7Y5C - chains A and G of the 20 polymer chains in the assembly; structure by electron microscopy, 4.70 A resolution (low resolution: residue-level contacts below are approximate; hydrogen-bond / salt-bridge calls are withheld).

[Chain A]
Name: ATP synthase subunit alpha
From: Mycolicibacterium smegmatis
Notes: EC 7.1.2.2
UniProt: A0R202 (ATPA_MYCS2); residue numbers follow UniProt; this construct covers 1-548
Sequence (548 residues; row label = number of the first residue in the row):
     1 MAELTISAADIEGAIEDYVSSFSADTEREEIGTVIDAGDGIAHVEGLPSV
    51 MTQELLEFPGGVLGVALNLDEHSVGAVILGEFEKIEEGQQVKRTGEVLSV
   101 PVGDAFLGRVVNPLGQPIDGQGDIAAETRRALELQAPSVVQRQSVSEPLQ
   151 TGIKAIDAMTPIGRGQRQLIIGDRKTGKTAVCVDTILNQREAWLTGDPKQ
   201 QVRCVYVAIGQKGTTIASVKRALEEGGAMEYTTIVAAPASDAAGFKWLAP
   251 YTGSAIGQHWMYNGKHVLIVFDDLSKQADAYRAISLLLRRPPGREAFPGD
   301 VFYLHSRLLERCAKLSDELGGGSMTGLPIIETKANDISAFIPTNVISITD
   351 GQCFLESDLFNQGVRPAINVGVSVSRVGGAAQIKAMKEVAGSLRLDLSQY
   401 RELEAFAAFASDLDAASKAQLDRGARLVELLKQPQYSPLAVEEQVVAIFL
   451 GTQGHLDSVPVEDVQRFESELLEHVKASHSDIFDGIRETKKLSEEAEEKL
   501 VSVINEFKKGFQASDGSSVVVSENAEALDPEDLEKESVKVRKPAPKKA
Disordered / not traced: 1-4, 517-530, 546-548
Residues lining bound ligands:
  - ATP (adenosine-5'-triphosphate), molecule 1: D173, R174, K175, T176, G177, K178, T179, A180, F360, R365, Q433, P434, Q435
  - ATP, molecule 2: V374, S375, R376
From the paper describing this entry:
  - conformationally variable residues (order/disorder transition): E534 to P545

[Chain G]
Name: ATP synthase gamma chain
From: Mycolicibacterium smegmatis
UniProt: A0R201 (ATPG_MYCS2); residue numbers follow UniProt; this construct covers 1-307
Sequence (307 residues; each row starts with the number of its first residue):
     1 MAATLRELRGRIRSAGSIKKITKAQELIATSRIAKAQARVEAARPYAAEI
    51 TNMLTELAGASALDHPLLVERKQPKRAGVLVVSSDRGLCGAYNANVLRRA
   101 EELFSLLRDEGKDPVLYVVGRKALGYFSFRQRTVVESWTGFSERPTYENA
   151 REIADTLVNAFMAGADDEGDDAGADGILGVDELHIVFTEFRSMLSQTAVA
   201 RRAAPMEVEYVGEVETGPRTLYSFEPDPETLFDALLPRYIATRVYAALLE
   251 AAASESASRRRAMKSATDNADDLIKALTLAANRERQAQITQEISEIVGGA
   301 NALAGSK
Disordered / not traced: 1-3, 214-221, 304-307

[How chain A and chain G interact]
Residue-residue contacts - 30 pairs, chain A then chain G:
  L533(A) - A200(G)
  L533(A) - R201(G)
  L533(A) - R202(G)
  E534(A) - R201(G)
  K535(A) - R202(G)
  K535(A) - E207(G)
  E536(A) - E207(G)
  E536(A) - Y239(G)
  E536(A) - R243(G)
  S537(A) - E207(G)
  S537(A) - V208(G)
  S537(A) - E209(G)
  V538(A) - L54(G)
  V538(A) - T55(G)
  V538(A) - E207(G)
  V538(A) - V208(G)
  V538(A) - E209(G)
  K539(A) - T55(G)
  K539(A) - V211(G)
  V540(A) - E209(G)
  V540(A) - V211(G)
  R541(A) - G212(G)
  R541(A) - E213(G)
  K542(A) - Y210(G)
  K542(A) - G212(G)
  P543(A) - G212(G)
  P543(A) - E213(G)
  A544(A) - Y210(G)
  A544(A) - G212(G)
  P545(A) - Y210(G)
Interface residues without a listed pair, chain A (19 interface residues in all): P291, P292, G293, E295, S411, D532
Interface residues without a listed pair, chain G (20 interface residues in all): E102, R121, A203, E295, G299, L303

[Overview]
The interface between chain A and chain G involves 19 residues on one side and 20 on the other. Bound to chain
A: ATP. From the paper: conformational variability at E534(A).
Chain A is ATP synthase subunit alpha and chain G is ATP synthase gamma chain, both from Mycolicibacterium
smegmatis; the structure, Cryo-EM structure of F-ATP synthase from Mycolicibacterium smegmatis (rotational
state 2), was determined by electron microscopy, deposited together with 7Y5A, 7Y5B and 7Y5D.
